Entry 7OCF (electron microscopy, 3.60 A resolution); this record covers chains A and J of the 8 polymer chains in the assembly.

== Chain A ==
Name: Isoform Flip of Glutamate receptor 1
Organism: Rattus norvegicus
UniProt: P19490 (GRIA1_RAT), isoform P19490-2; the construct has insertions or renumbered stretches relative to UniProt, so the offset changes along the chain: -25 to -7 = UniProt 1-19; 2-889 = UniProt 20-907
Sequence (915 residues; row label = number of the first residue in the row; numbers below 1 keep their minus sign (Met-25 is residue -25)):
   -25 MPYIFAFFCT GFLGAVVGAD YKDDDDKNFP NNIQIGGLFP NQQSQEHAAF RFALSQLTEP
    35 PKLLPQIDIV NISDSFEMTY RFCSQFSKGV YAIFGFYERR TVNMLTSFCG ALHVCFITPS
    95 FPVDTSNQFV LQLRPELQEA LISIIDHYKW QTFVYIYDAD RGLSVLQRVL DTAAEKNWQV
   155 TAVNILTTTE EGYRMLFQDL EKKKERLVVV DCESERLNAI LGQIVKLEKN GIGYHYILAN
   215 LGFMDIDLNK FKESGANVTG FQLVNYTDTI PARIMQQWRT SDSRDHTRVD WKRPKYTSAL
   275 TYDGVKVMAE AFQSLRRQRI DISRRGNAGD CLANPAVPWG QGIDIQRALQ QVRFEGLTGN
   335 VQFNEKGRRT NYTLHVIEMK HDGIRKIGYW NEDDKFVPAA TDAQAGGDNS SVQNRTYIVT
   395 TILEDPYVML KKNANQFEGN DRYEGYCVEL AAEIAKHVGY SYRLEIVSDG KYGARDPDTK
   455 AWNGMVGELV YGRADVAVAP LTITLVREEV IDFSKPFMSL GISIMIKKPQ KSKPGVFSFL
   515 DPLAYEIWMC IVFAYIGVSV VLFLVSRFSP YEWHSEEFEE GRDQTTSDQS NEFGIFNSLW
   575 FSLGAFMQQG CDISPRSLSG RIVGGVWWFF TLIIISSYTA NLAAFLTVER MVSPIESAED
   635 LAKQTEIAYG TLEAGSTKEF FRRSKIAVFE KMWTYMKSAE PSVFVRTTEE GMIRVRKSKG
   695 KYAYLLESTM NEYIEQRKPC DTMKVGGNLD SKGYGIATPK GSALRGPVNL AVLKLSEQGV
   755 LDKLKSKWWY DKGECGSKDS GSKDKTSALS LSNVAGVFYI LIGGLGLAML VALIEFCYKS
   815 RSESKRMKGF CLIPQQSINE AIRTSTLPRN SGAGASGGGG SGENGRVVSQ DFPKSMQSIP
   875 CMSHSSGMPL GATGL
Not modelled in the structure: -25 to 389, 552-563, 771-778, 816-889
Construct notes: insertion (-6 to 1)
Disulfide bonds: Cys714-Cys769
Small-molecule neighbours:
  - cyclothiazide (CYZ), molecule 1: Ile477, Ser493, Ser725, Lys726, Gly727
  - cyclothiazide (CYZ), molecule 2: Lys489, Pro490, Phe491, Met492, Ser493, Leu747, Ser750, Leu755, Asp756, Lys759
  - glutamic acid (GLU): Tyr446, Thr476, Arg481, Gly649, Ser650, Thr651, Leu700, Glu701, Met704, Tyr728
  - 1,2-diacyl-sn-glycero-3-phosphocholine (PC1), molecule 1: Val510, Phe511, Tyr793, Ile794, Gly797, Gly798
  - 1,2-diacyl-sn-glycero-3-phosphocholine (PC1), molecule 2: Phe511, Leu514, Phe570, Leu573, Trp574, Leu577, Ile794
  - 1,2-diacyl-sn-glycero-3-phosphocholine (PC1), molecule 3: Leu514, Tyr519, Trp522, Ile525, Val526, Tyr529, Leu577, Phe580
  - 1,2-diacyl-sn-glycero-3-phosphocholine (PC1), molecule 4: Ile530, Gly568, Ile569, Phe570
  - 1,2-diacyl-sn-glycero-3-phosphocholine (PC1), molecule 5: Ile569, Phe570, Leu573
  - 1,2-diacyl-sn-glycero-3-phosphocholine (PC1), molecule 6: Leu592, Arg595, Ile596, Gly599, Val600, Phe603
  - 1,2-diacyl-sn-glycero-3-phosphocholine (PC1), molecule 7: Tyr793, Ile796, Gly800, Met803, Leu804, Leu807
  - 1,2-diacyl-sn-glycero-3-phosphocholine (PC1), molecule 8: Leu801, Val805, Ile808, Tyr812
Curated features (UniProtKB/Swiss-Prot):
  - motif: Ala886 to Leu889 (PDZ-binding)
  - binding site (L-glutamate): Pro474, Thr476, Arg481, Ser650, Thr651, Glu701
  - modified residue (Phosphoserine): Ser627, Ser692, Ser831, Ser845
  - lipidation (S-palmitoyl cysteine): Cys585, Cys811
  - glycosylation (N-linked (GlcNAc...) asparagine): Asn45, Asn231, Asn239, Asn345, Asn383, Asn388
Reported in the primary citation:
  - conformationally variable residues: Arg624

== Chain J ==
Name: Voltage-dependent calcium channel gamma-8 subunit
Organism: Rattus norvegicus
UniProt: Q8VHW5 (CCG8_RAT); numbering as in UniProt (aligned over 2-417)
Sequence (423 residues; row label = number of the first residue in the row):
     1 GESLKRWNEE RGLWCEKGVQ VLLTTIGAFA AFGLMTIAIS TDYWLYTRAL ICNTTNLTAG
    61 DDGPPHRGGS GSSEKKDPGG LTHSGLWRIC CLEGLKRGVC VKINHFPEDT DYDHDSAEYL
   121 LRVVRASSIF PILSAILLLL GGVCVAASRV YKSKRNIILG AGILFVAAGL SNIIGVIVYI
   181 SANAGEPGPK RDEEKKNHYS YGWSFYFGGL SFILAEVIGV LAVNIYIERS REAHCQSRSD
   241 LLKAGGGAGG SGGSGPSAIL RLPSYRFRYR RRSRSSSRGS SEASPSRDAS PGGPGGPGFA
   301 STDISMYTLS RDPSKGSVAA GLASAGGGGG GAGVGAYGGA AGAAGGGGTG SERDRGSSAG
   361 FLTLHNAFPK EAASGVTVTV TGPPAAPAPA PPAPAAPAPG TLSKEAAASN TNTLNRKLEV
   421 LFQ
Not modelled in the structure: 1-15, 53-78, 187-195, 235-423
Construct notes: expression tag (1, 418-423)
Disulfide bonds: Cys52-Cys91, Cys90-Cys100
Small-molecule neighbours:
  - 1,2-diacyl-sn-glycero-3-phosphocholine (PC1), molecule 1: Ala117, Leu120, Leu121
  - 1,2-diacyl-sn-glycero-3-phosphocholine (PC1), molecule 2: Phe130, Ile163, Ala167, Ser171, Ile174, Val178
  - 1,2-diacyl-sn-glycero-3-phosphocholine (PC1), molecule 3: Val217, Val220, Leu221, Asn224
Curated features (UniProtKB/Swiss-Prot):
  - modified residue (Phosphoserine): Ser251, Ser254

== How chain A and chain J interact ==
Contacting residue pairs (23; chain A residue first):
  Tyr519(A) with Tyr206(J)
  Glu520(A) with Tyr199(J), hydrogen bond; Tyr201(J), hydrogen bond
  Met523(A) with Phe205(J), hydrophobic
  Phe527(A) with Ile173(J); Gly209(J); Phe212(J)
  Gly531(A) with Glu216(J)
  Val534(A) with Val166(J), hydrophobic; Glu216(J); Val220(J), hydrophobic
  Val535(A) with Val166(J), hydrophobic
  Phe537(A) with Val223(J), hydrophobic; Asn224(J)
  Leu538(A) with Val166(J), hydrophobic; Val223(J), hydrophobic
  Arg541(A) with Val223(J); Ile227(J)
  Phe542(A) with Leu159(J), hydrophobic; Tyr226(J)
  Pro544(A) with Tyr226(J)
  Trp547(A) with Arg231(J)
  Ile569(A) with Val220(J), hydrophobic
Also at the interface, not in a pair above, chain A (17 interface residues in all): Cys524, Ala528, Ile530
Also at the interface, not in a pair above, chain J (19 interface residues in all): Val176, Ile177, Ile180

== Summary ==
17 residues of chain A and 19 residues of chain J are in contact; the contacts include 2 hydrogen bonds. Among
the polar pairs are Glu520(A)-Tyr199(J) and Glu520(A)-Tyr201(J). One 1,2-diacyl-sn-glycero-3-phosphocholine
molecule is bound between chain A and chain J. The paper reports conformational variability at Arg624(A).
Chain A is Isoform Flip of Glutamate receptor 1 and chain J is Voltage-dependent calcium channel gamma-8
subunit, both from Rattus norvegicus; the structure, Active state GluA1/A2 AMPA receptor in complex with TARP
gamma 8 and CNIH2 (LBD-TMD), was determined by electron microscopy together with 7OCA, 7OCC, 7OCD and 7OCE
from the same study.
